8AM7 - chains A and B; structure by X-ray diffraction, 1.50 A resolution.

Chain A:
Name: 14-3-3 protein sigma
Source organism: Homo sapiens
UniProt: P31947 (1433S_HUMAN); numbering as in UniProt (aligned over 1-231)
Chain sequence (236 residues; each row starts with the number of its first residue; numbers below 1 keep their minus sign (Gly-4 is residue -4)):
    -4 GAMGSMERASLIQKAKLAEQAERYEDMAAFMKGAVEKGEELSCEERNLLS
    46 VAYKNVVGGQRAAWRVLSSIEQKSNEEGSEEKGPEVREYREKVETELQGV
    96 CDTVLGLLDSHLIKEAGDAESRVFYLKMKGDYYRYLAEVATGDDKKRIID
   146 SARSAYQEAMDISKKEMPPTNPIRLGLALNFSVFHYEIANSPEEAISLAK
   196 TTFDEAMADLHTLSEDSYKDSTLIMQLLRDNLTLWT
Construct notes: expression tag (-4 to 0)
Swiss-Prot annotation at these positions:
  - site (Interaction with phosphoserine on interacting protein): Arg56, Arg129
  - modified residue (Phosphoserine): Ser5, Ser74
Glycans and other covalent adducts: compound MRF linked to Cys38
Metal / ion sites: Mg2+ site 1 near Glu2 (its only coordinating residue here); Mg2+ site 2 near Glu39 (its only coordinating residue here); Mg2+ site 3 near Glu89 (its only coordinating residue here)
Small-molecule neighbours: MRF (2-chloranyl-N-[[1-[4-(4-chloranylphenoxy)piperidin-4-yl]carbonylpiperidin-4-yl]methyl]ethanamide): Glu39, Arg41, Asn42, Phe119, Lys122, Pro167, Ile168, Gly171, Leu172, Leu218, Ile219

Chain B:
Name: Estrogen receptor
UniProt: P03372 (ESR1_HUMAN); numbering as in UniProt (aligned over 591-595)
Chain sequence (5 residues; row label = number of the first residue in the row):
   591 FPATV
Modified positions: Thr594 (phosphothreonine; TPO)
Reported in the primary citation:
  - post-translational modification sites: Thr594 (citing earlier work)

How chain A and chain B interact:
Pairs across the interface (21; chain A residue first):
  Lys49(A) with Thr594(B); Val595(B)
  Arg56(A) with Thr594(B)
  Arg60(A) with Phe591(B)
  Lys122(A) with Val595(B), hydrogen bond (side chain-backbone)
  Arg129(A) with Thr594(B)
  Tyr130(A) with Thr594(B)
  Gly171(A) with Val595(B)
  Leu174(A) with Ala593(B); Thr594(B); Val595(B), hydrophobic
  Asn175(A) with Thr594(B); Val595(B), hydrogen bond (side chain-backbone)
  Val178(A) with Pro592(B), hydrophobic; Ala593(B); Thr594(B)
  Leu222(A) with Val595(B), hydrophobic
  Asn226(A) with Pro592(B); Ala593(B), hydrogen bond (side chain-backbone)
  Leu229(A) with Pro592(B), hydrophobic
  Trp230(A) with Pro592(B), hydrophobic
Also at the interface, not in a pair above, chain A (16 interface residues in all): Asp126, Glu182

Summary:
16 residues of chain A and 5 residues of chain B are in contact, with 3 hydrogen bonds. Polar pairs include
Lys122(A)-Val595(B), Asn175(A)-Val595(B) and Asn226(A)-Ala593(B). Compound MRF is covalently linked to
Cys38(A). The paper reports a modification site at Thr594(B).
Chain A is 14-3-3 protein sigma (Homo sapiens) and chain B is Estrogen receptor; the structure, Small
molecular stabilizer for ERalpha and 14-3-3 (1076397), was determined by X-ray diffraction (same publication
as 8AI0, 8ALR, 8ALT, 8ALV, 8ALW, 8AOY and 32 further entries).
